8J3R - chains A and B of the 5 polymer chains in the assembly; structure by electron microscopy, 2.95 A resolution.

[Chain A (and B)]
Protein: Transposase IS605 OrfB C-terminal domain-containing protein
Organism: Sulfoacidibacillus thermotolerans
Notes: chain B of this document is another copy of the same molecule, construct and numbering; everything in this record applies to it too
UniProt: A0A2U3D0N8 (A0A2U3D0N8_9BACL); residues 1-422 here = UniProt positions 1-422
Chain sequence (432 residues; each row starts with the number of its first residue; numbers below 1 keep their minus sign (Met-9 is residue -9)):
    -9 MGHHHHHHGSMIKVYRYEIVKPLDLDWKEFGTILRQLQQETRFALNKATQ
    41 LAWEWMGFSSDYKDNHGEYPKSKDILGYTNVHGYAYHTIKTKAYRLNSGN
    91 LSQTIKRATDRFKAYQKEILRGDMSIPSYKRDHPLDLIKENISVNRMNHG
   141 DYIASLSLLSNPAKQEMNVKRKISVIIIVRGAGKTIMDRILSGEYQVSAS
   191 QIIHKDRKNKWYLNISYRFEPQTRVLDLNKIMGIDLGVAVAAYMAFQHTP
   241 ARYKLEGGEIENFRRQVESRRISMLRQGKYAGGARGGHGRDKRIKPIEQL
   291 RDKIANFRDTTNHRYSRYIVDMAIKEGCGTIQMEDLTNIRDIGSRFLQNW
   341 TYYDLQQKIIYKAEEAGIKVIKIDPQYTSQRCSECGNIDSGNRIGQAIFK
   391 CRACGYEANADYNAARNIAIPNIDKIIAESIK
Not modelled in the structure: -9 to 0 (chain B: -9 to 0, 59-64, 266-284, 327-330, 380-384, 422)
Differences from the reference sequence: initiating methionine (-9); expression tag (-8 to 0); engineered mutation His123 (Ile in A0A2U3D0N8), Lys195 (Asp in A0A2U3D0N8), Arg208 (Asp in A0A2U3D0N8), Ala232 (Val in A0A2U3D0N8)
Ion coordination: Mg2+ near Ser334 (its only coordinating residue here); Zn2+: Cys372, Cys375, Cys391, Cys394
Swiss-Prot annotation at these positions:
  - region: Gln212 to Lys220 (Linker), Arg371 to Asn399 (Target nucleic acid-binding (TNB)), Ala400 to Ser420 (RuvC-II)
  - active site: Asp225, Glu324, Asp401
  - binding site (Zn(2+)): Cys372, Cys375, Cys391, Cys394
Reported in the primary citation:
  - mutagenesis - I123H/D195K/D208R/V232A, S188H, S188H/V232A, S188H/V232A/E316M: increased catalytic activity
  - binding site for the 118-nt RNA strand: Trp17, His123, Lys195, Arg208
  - binding site for the 37-nt DNA strand: Arg208
  - contacts within the chain: Ile2-Arg208 (hydrophobic contact)

[Interface between chain A and chain B]
Contacting residue pairs - 55 pairs, chain A then chain B:
  Arg32(A) - Gly112(B)
  Arg32(A) - Asp113(B)  salt bridge
  Phe33(A) - Arg111(B)
  Phe33(A) - Gly112(B)
  Asn36(A) - Gly112(B)  hydrogen bond (side chain-backbone)
  Asn36(A) - Asp113(B)  hydrogen bond (side chain-backbone)
  Asn36(A) - Met114(B)
  Asn36(A) - Ser115(B)  hydrogen bond
  Lys37(A) - Ile109(B)  hydrogen bond (side chain-backbone)
  Lys37(A) - Leu110(B)  hydrogen bond (side chain-backbone)
  Thr39(A) - Ser115(B)  hydrogen bond
  Gln40(A) - Ile109(B)  hydrogen bond (side chain-backbone)
  Gln40(A) - Met114(B)  hydrogen bond (side chain-backbone)
  Gln40(A) - Ser115(B)  hydrogen bond (side chain-backbone)
  Trp43(A) - Thr39(B)
  Trp43(A) - Gln40(B)
  Trp43(A) - Trp43(B)  hydrophobic
  Trp43(A) - Ile116(B)  hydrophobic
  Glu44(A) - Trp43(B)
  Glu44(A) - Ser49(B)
  Glu44(A) - Ser50(B)  hydrogen bond
  Glu44(A) - Tyr52(B)
  Glu44(A) - Lys53(B)  salt bridge
  Trp45(A) - Tyr52(B)
  Phe48(A) - Tyr52(B)  hydrophobic
  Phe48(A) - Lys53(B)
  Ile65(A) - Tyr52(B)  hydrophobic
  Ile65(A) - His56(B)
  Leu66(A) - Tyr52(B)  hydrophobic
  Tyr74(A) - Ser50(B)
  Tyr74(A) - Tyr52(B)
  Leu110(A) - Arg32(B)  hydrogen bond (backbone-side chain)
  Arg111(A) - Arg32(B)
  Arg111(A) - Arg121(B)  hydrogen bond (backbone-side chain)
  Gly112(A) - Arg32(B)
  Gly112(A) - Lys120(B)
  Gly112(A) - Arg121(B)  hydrogen bond (backbone-backbone)
  Asp113(A) - Lys120(B)  hydrogen bond (backbone-side chain)
  Asp113(A) - Arg121(B)
  Met114(A) - Lys120(B)
  Ser115(A) - Ser118(B)
  Ser115(A) - Lys120(B)
  Ile116(A) - Ile116(B)
  Ile116(A) - Ser118(B)
  Pro117(A) - Ser115(B)  hydrogen bond (backbone-side chain)
  Ser118(A) - Ser115(B)
  Tyr119(A) - Asp113(B)
  Ser263(A) - Gly248(B)
  Arg266(A) - Glu246(B)  salt bridge
  Gln267(A) - Glu249(B)
  Tyr270(A) - Leu245(B)  hydrophobic
  Tyr270(A) - Glu246(B)  hydrogen bond
  Tyr270(A) - Arg304(B)
  Ala271(A) - Arg304(B)
  Gly272(A) - Arg304(B)
Other interface residues (no listed pair), chain A (35 interface residues in all): Gln29, Gly47, Asp51, Asp64, Ile109, Lys269
Other interface residues (no listed pair), chain B (31 interface residues in all): Asp51, Glu58, Tyr119, Lys244, Tyr305, Tyr308

[Overview]
35 residues of chain A and 31 residues of chain B are in contact, with 16 hydrogen bonds and 3 salt bridges.
Among the polar pairs are Arg32(A)-Asp113(B), Glu44(A)-Lys53(B) and Arg266(A)-Glu246(B). From the paper: a
binding site for the 118-nt RNA strand at Trp17(A), His123(A) and Lys195(A) among others;
I123H/D195K/D208R/V232A, S188H and S188H/V232A of chain A, among others, increase catalytic activity.
Chain A and chain B are both Transposase IS605 OrfB C-terminal domain-containing protein (Sulfoacidibacillus
thermotolerans); the structure, Cryo-EM structure of the AsCas12f-HKRA-sgRNAS3-5v7-target DNA, was determined
by electron microscopy together with 8J12 and 8J1J from the same study.
